8OIE - chains C and E of the 10 polymer chains in the assembly; structure by electron microscopy, 2.35 A resolution.

Chain C:
Protein: Nitrogenase iron-iron protein, beta subunit
Organism: Rhodobacter capsulatus SB 1003
Notes: EC 1.18.6.1
Reference sequence: D5ANJ9 (D5ANJ9_RHOCB); numbering as in UniProt (aligned over 1-460)
Chain sequence (460 residues; each row starts with the number of its first residue):
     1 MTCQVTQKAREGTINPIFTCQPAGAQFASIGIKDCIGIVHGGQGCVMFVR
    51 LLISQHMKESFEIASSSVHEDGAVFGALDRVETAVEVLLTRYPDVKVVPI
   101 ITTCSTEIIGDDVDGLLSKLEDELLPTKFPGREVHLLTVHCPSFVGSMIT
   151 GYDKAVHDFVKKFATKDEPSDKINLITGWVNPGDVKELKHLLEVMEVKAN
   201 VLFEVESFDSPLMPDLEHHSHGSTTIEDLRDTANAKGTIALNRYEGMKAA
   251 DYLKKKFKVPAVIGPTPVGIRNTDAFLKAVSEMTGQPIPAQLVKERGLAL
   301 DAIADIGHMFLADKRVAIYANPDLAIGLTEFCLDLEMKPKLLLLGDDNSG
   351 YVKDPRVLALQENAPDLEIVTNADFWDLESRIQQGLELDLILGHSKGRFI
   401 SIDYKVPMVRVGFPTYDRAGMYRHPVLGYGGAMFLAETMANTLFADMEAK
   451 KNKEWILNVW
Unresolved in the structure: 1-4
Metal / ion sites: fe(8)-S(7) cluster Fe: Cys20, Cys45, Cys104 (shared with 3 residues of chain A)
Small-molecule neighbours: fe(8)-S(7) cluster (CLF): Cys20, Pro22, Gly42, Gln43, Gly44, Cys45, Phe48, Thr103, Cys104, Ser143

Chain E:
Protein: Nitrogenase iron protein
Organism: Rhodobacter capsulatus SB 1003
Notes: EC 1.18.6.1
Reference sequence: D5ANJ6 (D5ANJ6_RHOCB); residues 1-275 here = UniProt positions 1-275
Chain sequence (275 residues; each row starts with the number of its first residue):
     1 MTRKIAIYGKGGIGKSTTTQNTAAALAFFHEKNVFIHGCDPKADSTRLIL
    51 GGLPQQTVMDTLRIEGAERVTVDKVVKTGFKDIRCVESGGPEPGVGCAGR
   101 GVITAIDLMEENEAYSEDLDFLFFDVLGDVVCGGFAMPIRDGKAEEVYIV
   151 ASGEMMAIYAANNICKGLAKYARQSGVRLGGIICNSRNVDGEKEFLEEFT
   201 KAIGTKMIHFVPRDNIVQKAEFNKQTVTEFQPEANQAQEYRELGRKIIEN
   251 EDFVIPKPLAMDELEAMVVKYGLMD
Unresolved in the structure: 1, 274-275
Metal / ion sites: Mg2+: Ser16 (together with ADP); 4Fe-4S cluster Fe: Cys97, Cys132 (shared with 2 residues of chain D)
Small-molecule neighbours:
  - ADP (adenosine-5'-diphosphate): Lys10, Glu154, Met155, Met156
  - ADP / aluminium fluoride: Lys10, Gly11, Gly12, Ile13, Gly14, Lys15, Ser16, Thr17, Asp40, Lys42, Val126, Leu127, Gly128, Asn185, Val211, Pro212, Arg213, Asp214, Val217, Gln218, Glu221, Gln236, Tyr240
  - 4Fe-4S cluster (SF4): Gly96, Cys97, Ala98, Gly99, Val131, Cys132, Phe135

Chain C / chain E interface:
Contacting residue pairs (19):
  Leu78(C) - Gln174(E)
  Glu107(C) - Arg100(E)  salt bridge
  Glu107(C) - Ile103(E)
  Ile108(C) - Cys97(E)  hydrophobic
  Ile109(C) - Gly133(E)  hydrogen bond (backbone-backbone)
  Ile109(C) - Gly134(E)
  Gly110(C) - Ile103(E)
  Gly110(C) - Gly133(E)
  Gly110(C) - Arg140(E)  hydrogen bond (backbone-side chain)
  Asp111(C) - Arg140(E)
  Asp112(C) - Arg140(E)  salt bridge
  Asp112(C) - Gln174(E)  hydrogen bond
  Gly115(C) - Gln174(E)
  Leu116(C) - Gln174(E)  hydrogen bond (backbone-side chain)
  Lys119(C) - Arg173(E)
  Glu123(C) - Arg173(E)  salt bridge
  Pro142(C) - Arg100(E)
  Phe144(C) - Arg100(E)
  Ser349(C) - Glu68(E)  hydrogen bond
Interface residues without a listed pair, chain C (15 interface residues in all): Ser118
Interface residues without a listed pair, chain E (12 interface residues in all): Cys132, Asp141, Tyr171

Overview:
15 residues of chain C face 12 of chain E across their interface, with 5 hydrogen bonds and 3 salt bridges.
Among the polar pairs are Glu107(C)-Arg100(E), Asp112(C)-Arg140(E) and Glu123(C)-Arg173(E). Ligands of chain
C: fe(8)-S(7) cluster.
Here chain C is Nitrogenase iron-iron protein, beta subunit and chain E is Nitrogenase iron protein, both from
Rhodobacter capsulatus SB 1003. Entry 8OIE (Iron Nitrogenase Complex from Rhodobacter capsulatus) was
determined by electron microscopy together with 8PBB from the same study.
